9EAC - chains A and C of the 3 polymer chains in the assembly; structure by electron microscopy, 4.27 A resolution (low resolution: residue-level contacts below are approximate; hydrogen-bond / salt-bridge calls are withheld).

Chain A:
Name: Capsid protein VP1
Organism: Seneca Valley virus USA/SSV-001
Reference sequence: Q155Z9 (POLG_SVV1); residues 29-258 here correspond to UniProt positions 702-931 (UniProt number = residue number + 673)
Amino-acid sequence (230 residues; row label = number of the first residue in the row):
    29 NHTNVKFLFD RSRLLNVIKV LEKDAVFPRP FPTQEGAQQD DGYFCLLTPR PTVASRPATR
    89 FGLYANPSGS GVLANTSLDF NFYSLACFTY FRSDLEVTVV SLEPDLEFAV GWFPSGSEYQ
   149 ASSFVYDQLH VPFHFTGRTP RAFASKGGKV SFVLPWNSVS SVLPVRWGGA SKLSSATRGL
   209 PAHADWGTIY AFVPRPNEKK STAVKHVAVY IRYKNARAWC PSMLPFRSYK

Chain C:
Name: Capsid protein VP2
Organism: Seneca Valley virus USA/SSV-001
Reference sequence: Q155Z9 (POLG_SVV1); residues 63-279 here correspond to UniProt positions 213-429 (UniProt number = residue number + 150)
Amino-acid sequence (217 residues; numbered 63 to 279; the number before each row is that of its first residue):
    63 WYTGRLNSWT KAVKTFSFQA VPLPGAFLSR QGGLNGGAFT ATLHRHFLMK CGWQVQVQCN
   123 LTQFHQGALL VAMVPETTLD VKPDGKAKSL QELNEEQWVE MSDDYRTGKN MPFQSLGTYY
   183 RPPNWTWGPN FINPYQVTVF PHQILNARTS TSVDINVPYI GETPTQSSET QNSWTLLVMV
   243 LVPLDYKEGA TTDPEITFSV RPTSPYFNGL RNRYTAG

Chain A / chain C interface:
Pairs across the interface - 65 pairs, chain A then chain C:
  Phe59(A) - Ser177(C)
  Phe59(A) - Leu178(C)
  Phe59(A) - Tyr182(C)
  Pro60(A) - Leu178(C)
  Pro60(A) - Gly179(C)
  Thr61(A) - Leu178(C)
  Thr61(A) - Thr180(C)
  Thr61(A) - Tyr181(C)
  Gln62(A) - Thr180(C)
  Glu63(A) - Thr180(C)
  Gln67(A) - Tyr181(C)
  Asp69(A) - Tyr181(C)
  Ala82(A) - Tyr182(C)
  Thr87(A) - Met173(C)
  Thr87(A) - Pro174(C)
  Thr87(A) - Phe175(C)
  Thr87(A) - Pro191(C)
  Arg88(A) - Trp187(C)
  Phe89(A) - Trp187(C)
  Phe89(A) - Thr188(C)
  Phe89(A) - Trp189(C)
  Gly90(A) - Asn186(C)
  Gly90(A) - Trp187(C)
  Leu91(A) - Asn186(C)
  Tyr92(A) - Arg183(C)
  Tyr92(A) - Pro185(C)
  Ala93(A) - Asn186(C)
  Asn94(A) - Arg183(C)
  Asn94(A) - Asn186(C)
  Pro95(A) - Arg183(C)
  Ser96(A) - Arg183(C)
  Gly97(A) - Arg183(C)
  Ser98(A) - Arg183(C)
  Gly99(A) - Arg183(C)
  Val100(A) - Tyr181(C)
  Val100(A) - Tyr182(C)
  Val100(A) - Arg183(C)
  Leu101(A) - Arg183(C)
  Ala102(A) - Tyr182(C)
  Tyr111(A) - Trp189(C)
  Tyr111(A) - Pro191(C)
  Tyr118(A) - Ile222(C)
  Tyr118(A) - Gly223(C)
  Tyr118(A) - Glu224(C)
  Ser188(A) - Glu224(C)
  Ser189(A) - Glu224(C)
  Val190(A) - Glu224(C)
  Leu191(A) - Glu224(C)
  Pro192(A) - Glu224(C)
  Arg194(A) - Glu138(C)
  Arg194(A) - Asn192(C)
  Trp195(A) - Asn192(C)
  Gly196(A) - Asn234(C)
  Gly197(A) - Thr232(C)
  Ala198(A) - Thr232(C)
  Thr205(A) - Gln176(C)
  Leu208(A) - Gln176(C)
  Cys248(A) - Ile222(C)
  Met251(A) - Phe193(C)
  Met251(A) - Asn195(C)
  Leu252(A) - Phe193(C)
  Leu252(A) - Asn195(C)
  Leu252(A) - Gln198(C)
  Pro253(A) - Phe193(C)
  Tyr257(A) - Tyr197(C)
Interface residues without a listed pair, chain A (46 interface residues in all): Arg78, Lys200, Arg206
Interface residues without a listed pair, chain C (34 interface residues in all): Val136, Thr139, Pro184, Ile194, Thr225, Pro226

In short:
46 residues of chain A face 34 of chain C across their interface.
Here chain A is Capsid protein VP1 and chain C is Capsid protein VP2, both from Seneca Valley virus
USA/SSV-001. Entry 9EAC (Seneca valley virus Empty rotated particle at acidic condition (ER-particle[C])) was
determined by electron microscopy, deposited together with 9EAA, 9EAB and 9EAD.
